4OHH - chain A; structure by X-ray diffraction, 2.70 A resolution.

== Chain A ==
Protein: Tyrosine-protein phosphatase non-receptor type 11
Organism: Homo sapiens
Notes: EC 3.1.3.48; fragment: n-sh2, c-sh2 and ptp domain
UniProt: Q06124 (PTN11_HUMAN); aligned to UniProt positions 1-528 over residues 1-528 (the alignment contains insertions or deletions, so no single offset holds)
Amino-acid sequence (536 residues; row label = number of the first residue in the row):
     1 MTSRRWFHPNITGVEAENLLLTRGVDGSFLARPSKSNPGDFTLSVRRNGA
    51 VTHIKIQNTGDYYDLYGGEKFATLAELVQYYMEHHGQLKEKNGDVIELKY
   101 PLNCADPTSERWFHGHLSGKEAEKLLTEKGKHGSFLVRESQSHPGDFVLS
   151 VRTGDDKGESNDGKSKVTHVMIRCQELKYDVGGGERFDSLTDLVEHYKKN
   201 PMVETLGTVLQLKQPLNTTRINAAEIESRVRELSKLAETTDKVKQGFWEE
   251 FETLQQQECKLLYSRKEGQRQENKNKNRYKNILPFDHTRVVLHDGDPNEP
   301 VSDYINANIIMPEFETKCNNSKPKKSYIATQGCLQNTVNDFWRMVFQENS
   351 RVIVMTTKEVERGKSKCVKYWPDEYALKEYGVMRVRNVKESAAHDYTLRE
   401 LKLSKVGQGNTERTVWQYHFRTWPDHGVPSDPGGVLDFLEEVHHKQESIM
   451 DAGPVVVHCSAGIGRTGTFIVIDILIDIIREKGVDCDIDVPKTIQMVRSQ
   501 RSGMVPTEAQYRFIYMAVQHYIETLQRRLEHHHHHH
Unresolved in the structure: 1-2, 157-160, 235-245, 295-301, 314-323, 529-536
Differences from the reference sequence: engineered mutation Pro-506 (Gln510 in Q06124); expression tag (529-536)
UniProt features mapped onto this chain:
  - active site: Cys-459 (Phosphocysteine intermediate)
  - binding site (substrate): Asp-425, Cys-459 to Arg-465
  - modified residue: Thr-2 (N-acetylthreonine), Tyr-62 (Phosphotyrosine), Tyr-66 (Phosphotyrosine)
Reported in the primary citation:
  - disease-associated variants - Y279C, R498L, Q506P (10-fold): decreased catalytic activity
  - disease-associated variants - R498L (Kd 200 uM): abolished binding to N-SH2 domain
  - mutagenesis - E76K (Kd 200 uM): abolished binding to SHP2 PTP domain
  - mutagenesis - E76K, Y279C/C459S: increased binding to Gab1
  - mutagenesis - E76K: increased signaling
  - mutagenesis - Y279C/C459S: abolished signaling in response to ERK1/2
  - mutagenesis - C459S: abolished signaling
  - catalytic residues: Asp-425, Cys-459, Arg-465, Gln-510 (citing earlier work)

== In short ==
From UniProt: active-site residue Cys-459 and 8 substrate-binding residues. The paper reports catalytic
residues Asp-425, Cys-459 and Arg-465 among others; Y279C, R498L and Q506P reduce catalytic activity; 6
substitutions were tested in all.
Chain A is Tyrosine-protein phosphatase non-receptor type 11 (Homo sapiens); the structure, LEOPARD
Syndrome-Associated SHP2/Q506P mutant, was determined by X-ray diffraction (same publication as 4OHD, 4OHE,
4OHI and 4OHL).
